6OEM - chains A and J of the 10 polymer chains in the assembly; structure by electron microscopy, 3.60 A resolution.

# Chain A
Protein: V(D)J recombination-activating protein 1
From: Mus musculus
Notes: EC 3.1.-.-, 2.3.2.27
UniProt: P15919 (RAG1_MOUSE); residues 1-1040 here = UniProt positions 1-1040
Sequence (1040 residues; each row starts with the number of its first residue):
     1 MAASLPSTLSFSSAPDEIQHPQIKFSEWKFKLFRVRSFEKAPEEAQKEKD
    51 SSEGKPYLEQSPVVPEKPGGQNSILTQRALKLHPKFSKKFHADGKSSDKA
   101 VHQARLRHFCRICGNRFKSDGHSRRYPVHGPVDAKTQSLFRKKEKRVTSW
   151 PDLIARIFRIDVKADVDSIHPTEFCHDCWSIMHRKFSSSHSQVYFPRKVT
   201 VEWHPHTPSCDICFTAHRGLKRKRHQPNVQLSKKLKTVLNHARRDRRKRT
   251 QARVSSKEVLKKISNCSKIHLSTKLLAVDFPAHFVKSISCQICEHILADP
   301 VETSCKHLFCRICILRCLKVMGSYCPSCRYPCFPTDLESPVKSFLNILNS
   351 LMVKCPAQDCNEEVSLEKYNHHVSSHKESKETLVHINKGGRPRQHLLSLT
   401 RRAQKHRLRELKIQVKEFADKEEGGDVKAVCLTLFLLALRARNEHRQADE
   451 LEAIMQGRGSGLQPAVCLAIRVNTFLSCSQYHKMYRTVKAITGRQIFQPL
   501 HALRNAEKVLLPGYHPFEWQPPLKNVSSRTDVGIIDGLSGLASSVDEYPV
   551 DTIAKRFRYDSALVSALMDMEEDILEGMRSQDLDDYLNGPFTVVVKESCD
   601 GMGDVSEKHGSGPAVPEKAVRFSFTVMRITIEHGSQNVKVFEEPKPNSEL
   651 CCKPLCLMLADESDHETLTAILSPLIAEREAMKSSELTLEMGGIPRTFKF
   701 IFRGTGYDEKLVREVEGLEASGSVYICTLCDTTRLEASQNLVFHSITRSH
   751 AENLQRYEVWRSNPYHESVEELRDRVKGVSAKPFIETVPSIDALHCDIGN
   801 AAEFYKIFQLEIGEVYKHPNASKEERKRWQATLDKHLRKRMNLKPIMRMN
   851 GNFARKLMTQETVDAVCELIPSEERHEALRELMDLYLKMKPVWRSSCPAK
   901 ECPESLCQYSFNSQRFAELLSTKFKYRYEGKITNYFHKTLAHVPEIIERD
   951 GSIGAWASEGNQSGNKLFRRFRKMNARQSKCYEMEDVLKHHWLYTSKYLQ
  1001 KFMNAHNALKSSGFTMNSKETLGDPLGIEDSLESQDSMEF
Not modelled in the structure: 1-399, 958-960, 1009-1040
Differences from the reference sequence: engineered mutation Gln962 (Glu in P15919)
Ion coordination: Mg2+: Asp600, Asp708; Zn2+: Cys727, Cys730, His937, His942
UniProt features mapped onto this chain:
  - zinc finger: Cys290 to Arg329 (RING-type), Leu351 to Lys380 (RAG1-type)
  - DNA-binding region: Gly389 to Gln456 (NBD)
  - binding site (Zn(2+)): Cys266, His270, Cys290, Cys293, His295, Cys305, His307, Cys310, Cys313, Cys325, Cys328, Cys355, Cys360, His372, His376
  - binding site (a divalent metal cation): Asp600, Asp708
  - site: Trp893 (Essential for DNA hairpin formation, participates in base-stacking interactions near the cleavage site)
  - cross-link: Lys233 (Glycyl lysine isopeptide (Lys-Gly) (interchain with G-Cter in ubiquitin))
  - mutagenesis: Lys233 (K233M: Abolishes autoubiquitination), His307 (H307A: Displays lower E3 ligase activity and affects the joining step of V(D)J recombination), Cys325 (C325G: Loss of E3 ligase activity and affects the joining step of V(D)J recombination), Arg391 (R391A: Defects in converting nicked products to hairpins; R391L: Impairs DNA-binding and hairpin formation while maintaining some nicking activity), Arg393 (R393A: Impairs DNA-binding and hairpin formation while maintaining some nicking activity), Arg401 (R401A: Allows robust hairpin activity), Arg402 (R402A: Defects in converting nicked products to hairpins), Lys405 (K405A: Reduced hairpin activity), His406 (H406A: Allows robust hairpin activity), Arg407 (R407A: Impairs DNA-binding and reduces hairpin formation without affecting nicking activity), Asn443 (N443A: Impairs DNA-binding; when associated with A-445), His445 (H445A: Impairs DNA-binding; when associated with A-443), 22 further mutagenesis entries in UniProt
Reported in the primary citation:
  - catalytic residues: Asp600, Asp708
  - mutagenesis - E962Q: abolished catalytic activity (citing earlier work)
  - binding site for the 50-nt DNA strand: Arg848, Met849
  - mutagenesis - R848A: increased catalytic activity

# Chain J
Molecule: 61-nt DNA strand
Sequence (61 nucleotides; row label = number of the first residue in the row; numbers below 1 keep their minus sign (DC-3 is residue -3)):
    -3 CCTGGATCTGGCCTGTCTTACACAGTGATGCAAATCAAGTGTGAAGCCAG
    47 ACAAAAACCCG
Not modelled in the structure: -3 to 0

# Interface between chain A and chain J
Pairs across the interface - 16 pairs, chain A then chain J:
  Arg401(A) - DC43(J)  salt bridge to the phosphate
  Lys405(A) - DC44(J)  salt bridge to the phosphate
  Arg471(A) - DG23(J)  salt bridge to the phosphate
  Ser477(A) - DT22(J)  hydrogen bond to the phosphate
  Ser477(A) - DG23(J)  hydrogen bond to the phosphate
  Cys478(A) - DG23(J)  hydrogen bond to the phosphate
  Ser479(A) - DT22(J)  hydrogen bond to the phosphate
  Arg504(A) - DA24(J)  salt bridge to the phosphate
  Met974(A) - DT22(J)  sugar contact
  Asn975(A) - DT22(J)  phosphate contact
  Asn975(A) - DG23(J)  phosphate contact
  Ala976(A) - DT22(J)  sugar contact
  Arg977(A) - DT22(J)  base contact
  Arg977(A) - DG23(J)  sugar contact
  Gln978(A) - DG21(J)  hydrogen bond to the base
  Gln978(A) - DT22(J)  base contact
Also at the interface, not in a pair above, chain A (14 interface residues in all): Lys412, Asp986
Also at the interface, not in a pair above, chain J (8 interface residues in all): DT25, DA45

# Overview
14 residues of chain A face 8 of chain J across their interface; the contacts include 5 hydrogen bonds and 4
salt bridges. Among the polar pairs are Gln978(A)-DG21(J), Ser477(A)-DT22(J) and Ser477(A)-DG23(J). The paper
reports catalytic residues Asp600(A) and Asp708(A); E962Q of chain A abolishes catalytic activity.
Chain A is V(D)J recombination-activating protein 1 (Mus musculus) and chain J is a 61-nt DNA strand; the
structure, Cryo-EM structure of mouse RAG1/2 PRC complex (DNA0), was determined by electron microscopy (same
publication as 6OEN, 6OEO, 6OEP, 6OEQ, 6OER and 6V0V).
